PDB entry 7ZWC | electron microscopy, 3.20 A resolution | chains c and d of the 10 polymer chains in the assembly

[Chain c]
Molecule: snRNA-activating protein complex subunit 4
Organism: Homo sapiens
Reference sequence: Q5SXM2 (SNPC4_HUMAN); numbering as in UniProt (aligned over 1-1469)
Chain sequence (1469 residues; numbered 1 to 1469; the number before each row is that of its first residue):
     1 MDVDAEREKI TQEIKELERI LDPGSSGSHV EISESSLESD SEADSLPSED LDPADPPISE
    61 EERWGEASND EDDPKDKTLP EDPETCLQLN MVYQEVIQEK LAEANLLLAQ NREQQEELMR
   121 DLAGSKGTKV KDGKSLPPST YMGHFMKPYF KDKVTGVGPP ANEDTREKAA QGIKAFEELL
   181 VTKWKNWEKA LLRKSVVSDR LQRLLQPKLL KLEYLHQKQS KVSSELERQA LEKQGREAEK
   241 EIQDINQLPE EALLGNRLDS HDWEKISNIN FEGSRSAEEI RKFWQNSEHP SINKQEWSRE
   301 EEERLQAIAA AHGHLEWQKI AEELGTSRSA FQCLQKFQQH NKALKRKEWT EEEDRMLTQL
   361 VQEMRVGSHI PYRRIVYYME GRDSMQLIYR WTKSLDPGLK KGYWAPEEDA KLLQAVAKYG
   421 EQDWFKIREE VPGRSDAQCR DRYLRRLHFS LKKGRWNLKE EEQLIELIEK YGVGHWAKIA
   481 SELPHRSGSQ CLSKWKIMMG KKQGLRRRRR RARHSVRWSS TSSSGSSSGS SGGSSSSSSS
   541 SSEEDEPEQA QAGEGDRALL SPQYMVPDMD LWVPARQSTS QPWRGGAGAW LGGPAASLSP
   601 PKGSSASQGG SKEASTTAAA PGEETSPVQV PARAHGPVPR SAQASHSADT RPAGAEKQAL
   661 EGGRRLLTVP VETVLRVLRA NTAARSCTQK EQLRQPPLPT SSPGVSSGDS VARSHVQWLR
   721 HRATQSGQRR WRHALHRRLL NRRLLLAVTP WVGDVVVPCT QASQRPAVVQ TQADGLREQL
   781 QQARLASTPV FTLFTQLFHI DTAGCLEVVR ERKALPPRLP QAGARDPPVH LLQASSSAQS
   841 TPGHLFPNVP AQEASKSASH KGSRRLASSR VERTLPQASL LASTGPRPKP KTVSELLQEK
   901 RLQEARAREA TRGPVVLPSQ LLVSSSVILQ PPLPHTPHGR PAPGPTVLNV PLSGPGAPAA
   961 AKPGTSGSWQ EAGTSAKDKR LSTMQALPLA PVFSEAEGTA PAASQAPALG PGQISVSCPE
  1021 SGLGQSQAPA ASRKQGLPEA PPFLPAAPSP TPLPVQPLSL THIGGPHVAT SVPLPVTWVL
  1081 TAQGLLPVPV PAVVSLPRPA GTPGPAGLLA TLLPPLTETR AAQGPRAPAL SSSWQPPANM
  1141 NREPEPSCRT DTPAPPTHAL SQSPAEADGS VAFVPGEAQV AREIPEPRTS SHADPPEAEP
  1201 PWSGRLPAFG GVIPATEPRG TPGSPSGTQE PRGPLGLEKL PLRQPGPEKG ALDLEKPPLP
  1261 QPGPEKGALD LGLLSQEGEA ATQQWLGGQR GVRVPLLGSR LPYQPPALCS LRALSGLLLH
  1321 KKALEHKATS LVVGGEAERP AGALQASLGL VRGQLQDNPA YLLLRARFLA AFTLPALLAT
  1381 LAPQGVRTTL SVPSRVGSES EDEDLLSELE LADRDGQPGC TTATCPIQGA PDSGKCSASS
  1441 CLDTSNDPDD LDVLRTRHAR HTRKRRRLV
Not modelled in the structure: 1-80, 126-140, 399-1469
UniProt features mapped onto this chain:
  - DNA-binding region (H-T-H motif): Trp-317 to Asn-341, Trp-424 to Leu-447, Trp-476 to Met-499
  - modified residue: Ser-68 (Phosphoserine), Ser-599 (Phosphoserine), Ser-626 (Phosphoserine), Thr-1157 (Phosphothreonine), Ser-1224 (Phosphoserine), Ser-1398 (Phosphoserine), Ser-1400 (Phosphoserine), Ser-1440 (Phosphoserine)
  - natural variant: Lys-185 (K185E: In NEDRSO; uncertain significance), Asp-199 (D199N: In NEDRSO; uncertain significance), Gln-386 (Q386R: In NEDRSO; uncertain significance), Asp-441 (D441N: In NEDRSO; uncertain significance), Ile-479 (I479T: In NEDRSO; uncertain significance), Arg-810 to Val-1469 (deletion: In NEDRSO), Gly-967 (G967V: In NEDRSO; uncertain significance)
  - mutagenesis: Gln-94 (Q94A: Abolishes SNAPC5 binding in the absence of SNAPC1. Minimal effect on SNAPC5 binding in the presence of SNAPC1; Q94L: Abolishes SNAPC5 binding in the absence of SNAPC1 ...), Gln-115 (Q115L: Abolishes SNAPC5 binding in the absence of SNAPC1. Minimal effect on SNAPC5 binding in the presence of SNAPC1), Leu-1314 (L1314A: Abolishes SNAPC2-binding), Leu-1355 (L1355A: Abolishes SNAPC2-binding), Leu-1362 (L1362A: Abolishes SNAPC2-binding), Leu-1364 (L1364A: Abolishes SNAPC2-binding), Leu-1369 (L1369A: Decreased binding to SNAPC2)
From the paper describing this entry:
  - binding site for Template strand: Tyr-372, Arg-373, Ile-388
  - binding site for Non-template strand: Lys-347, Tyr-389, Arg-390

[Chain d]
Molecule: snRNA-activating protein complex subunit 5
Organism: Homo sapiens
Reference sequence: O75971 (SNPC5_HUMAN); residues 1-98 here = UniProt positions 1-98
Chain sequence (98 residues; row label = number of the first residue in the row):
     1 MLSRLQELRK EEETLLRLKA ALHDQLNRLK VEELALQSMI SSRRGDEMLS SHTVPEQSHD
    61 MLVHVDNEAS INQTTLELST KSHVTEEEEE EEEEESDS
Not modelled in the structure: 53-98
UniProt features mapped onto this chain:
  - modified residue: Thr-85 (Phosphothreonine)
  - mutagenesis: Leu-8 (L8A: Reduced SNAPC4 binding in both the presence or absence of SNAPC1), Leu-18 (L18A: Minimal effect on SNAPC4 binding in the absence of SNAPC1. Reduced SNAPC4 binding in the presence of SNAPC1)

[Interface between chain c and chain d]
Pairs across the interface (35):
  Asp-82(c) with Arg-44(d), salt bridge
  Pro-83(c) with Ile-40(d), hydrophobic; Arg-43(d)
  Glu-84(c) with Arg-44(d), salt bridge
  Cys-86(c) with Leu-36(d), hydrophobic
  Leu-87(c) with Glu-33(d); Leu-36(d), hydrophobic; Gln-37(d); Ile-40(d), hydrophobic
  Asn-90(c) with Leu-29(d); Glu-33(d); Leu-36(d)
  Met-91(c) with Glu-33(d)
  Tyr-93(c) with Gln-25(d); Leu-29(d), hydrophobic
  Gln-94(c) with Leu-26(d)
  Ile-97(c) with Gln-25(d); Leu-26(d), hydrophobic
  Lys-100(c) with Leu-22(d)
  Leu-101(c) with Leu-22(d), hydrophobic; His-23(d); Leu-26(d), hydrophobic
  Ala-104(c) with Lys-19(d), hydrogen bond (backbone-side chain)
  Asn-105(c) with Lys-19(d)
  Leu-108(c) with Leu-15(d), hydrophobic; Leu-16(d), hydrophobic; Lys-19(d)
  Asn-111(c) with Leu-15(d)
  Arg-112(c) with Glu-12(d), salt bridge
  Gln-114(c) with Leu-8(d)
  Gln-115(c) with Leu-8(d); Glu-12(d)
  Leu-118(c) with Met-1(d), hydrophobic; Leu-5(d), hydrophobic
  Asp-121(c) with Met-1(d)
Also at the interface, not in a pair above, chain c (22 interface residues in all): Gln-98
Also at the interface, not in a pair above, chain d (19 interface residues in all): Lys-30

[In short]
22 residues of chain c and 19 residues of chain d are in contact; the contacts include 1 hydrogen bond and 3
salt bridges. Polar pairs include Asp-82(c)/Arg-44(d), Glu-84(c)/Arg-44(d) and Arg-112(c)/Glu-12(d). The paper
reports a binding site for Template strand at Tyr-372(c), Arg-373(c) and Ile-388(c); a binding site for
Non-template strand at Lys-347(c), Tyr-389(c) and Arg-390(c).
Chain c is snRNA-activating protein complex subunit 4 and chain d is snRNA-activating protein complex subunit
5, both from Homo sapiens; the structure, Structure of SNAPc:TBP-TFIIA-TFIIB sub-complex bound to U5 snRNA
promoter, was determined by electron microscopy (same publication as 7ZXE).
